Entry 2ZWO (X-ray diffraction, 2.07 A resolution); this record covers chain A.

[Chain A]
Name: Tk-subtilisin
Source organism: Thermococcus kodakaraensis
Notes: EC 3.4.21.62
UniProt: P58502 (TKSU_PYRKO); residues 1-398 here correspond to UniProt positions 25-422 (UniProt number = residue number + 24)
Sequence (398 residues; each row starts with the number of its first residue):
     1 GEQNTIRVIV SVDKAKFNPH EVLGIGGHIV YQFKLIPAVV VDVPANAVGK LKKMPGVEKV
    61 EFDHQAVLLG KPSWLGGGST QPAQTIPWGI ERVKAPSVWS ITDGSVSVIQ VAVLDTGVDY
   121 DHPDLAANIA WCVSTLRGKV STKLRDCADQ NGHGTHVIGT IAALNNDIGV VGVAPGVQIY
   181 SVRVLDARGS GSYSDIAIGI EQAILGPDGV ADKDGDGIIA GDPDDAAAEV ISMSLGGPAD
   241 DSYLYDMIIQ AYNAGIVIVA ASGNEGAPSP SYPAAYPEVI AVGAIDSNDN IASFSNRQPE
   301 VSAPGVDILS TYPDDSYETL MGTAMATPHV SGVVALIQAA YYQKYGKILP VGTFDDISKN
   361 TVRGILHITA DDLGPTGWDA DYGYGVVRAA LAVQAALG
Disordered / not traced: 1-3
Differences from the reference sequence: engineered mutation A226 (Asp250 in P58502), A324 (Ser348 in P58502)
Swiss-Prot annotation at these positions:
  - active site (Charge relay system): D115, H153
Disulfides: C132-C147
Ion coordination: Ca2+ site 1: Q84, D124, L164, N166, I168, V170; Ca2+ site 2: V108, Q110, A227, E229; Ca2+ site 3: D119, D121, D314, D315; Ca2+ site 4: D212, D214, D216, I218, D222, D225; Ca2+ site 5: D214, D216, D222, D224; Ca2+ site 6: D372, L373, P375, G377, D379

[Overview]
The Ca2+ site 1 is built by Q84, D124, L164, N166, I168 and V170. The Ca2+ site 2 is built by V108, Q110, A227
and E229. Curated annotation (UniProt) lists active-site residues D115 and H153.
Chain A is Tk-subtilisin (Thermococcus kodakaraensis); the structure, Crystal structure of Ca2 site mutant of
Pro-S324A, was determined by X-ray diffraction, deposited together with 2ZWP.
